Entry 8HEE (electron microscopy, 3.20 A resolution); this record covers chains A and N of the 15 polymer chains in the assembly.

[Chain A]
Name: VP1 of capsid protein
From: Foot-and-mouth disease virus
Sequence (211 residues; row label = number of the first residue in the row):
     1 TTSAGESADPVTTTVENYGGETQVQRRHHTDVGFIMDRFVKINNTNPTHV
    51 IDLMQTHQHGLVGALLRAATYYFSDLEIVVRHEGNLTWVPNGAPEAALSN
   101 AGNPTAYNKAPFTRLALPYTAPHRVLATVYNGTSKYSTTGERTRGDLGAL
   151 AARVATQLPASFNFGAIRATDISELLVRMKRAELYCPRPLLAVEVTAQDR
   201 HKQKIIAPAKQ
Unresolved in the structure: 1-24, 137-155, 211

[Chain N]
Name: VP3 of capsid protein
From: Foot-and-mouth disease virus
Sequence (221 residues; numbered 1 to 221; the number before each row is that of its first residue):
     1 GIVPVACSDGYGGLVTTDPKTADPVYGKVYNPPRTNYPGRFTNLLDVAEA
    51 CPTFLCFDDGKPYVVTREDEQRLLAKFDVSLAAKHMSNTYLSGIAQYYAQ
   101 YSGTINLHFMFTGSTDSKARYMVAYVPPGVETPPDTPERAAHCIHAEWDT
   151 GLNSKFTFSIPYVSAADYAYTASDVAETTNVQGWVCIYQITHGKAQNDTL
   201 VVSVSAGKDFELRLPIDPRTQ

[Interface between chain A and chain N]
Contacting residue pairs - 8 pairs, chain A then chain N:
  R26(A) - Y30(N)
  R26(A) - P33(N)
  H28(A) - Y30(N)
  H29(A) - G27(N)  hydrogen bond (side chain-backbone)
  H29(A) - K28(N)  hydrogen bond (side chain-backbone)
  H29(A) - V29(N)
  F34(A) - G27(N)
  F34(A) - K28(N)

[Overview]
4 residues of chain A face 5 of chain N across their interface; the contacts include 2 hydrogen bonds. Polar
contacts include H29(A)-G27(N) and H29(A)-K28(N).
Here chain A is VP1 of capsid protein and chain N is VP3 of capsid protein, both from Foot-and-mouth disease
virus. Entry 8HEE (Pentamer of FMDV (A/TUR/14/98)) was determined by electron microscopy, deposited together
with 8HBI, 8HEG, 8HBG and 8HBJ.
